1UPN - chains B and E of the 5 polymer chains in the assembly; structure by electron microscopy, 16.00 A resolution (very low resolution: no residue pairs are listed; an interface is given only as per-side residue counts).

== Chain B ==
Molecule: Echovirus 11 coat protein VP2
From: Human echovirus 11
UniProtKB: Q8JKE8 (Q8JKE8_9ENTO); residues 1-262 here correspond to UniProt positions 70-331 (UniProt number = residue number + 69)
Sequence (262 residues; each row starts with the number of its first residue):
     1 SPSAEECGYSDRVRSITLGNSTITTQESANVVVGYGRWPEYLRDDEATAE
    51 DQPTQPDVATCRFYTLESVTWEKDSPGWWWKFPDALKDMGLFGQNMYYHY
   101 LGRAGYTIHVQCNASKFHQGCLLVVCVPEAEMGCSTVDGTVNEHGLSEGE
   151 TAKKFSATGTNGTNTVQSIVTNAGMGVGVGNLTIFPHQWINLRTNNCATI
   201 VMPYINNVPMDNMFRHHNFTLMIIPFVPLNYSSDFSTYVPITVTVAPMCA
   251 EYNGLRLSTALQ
Unresolved in the structure: 1-9, 262
Construct notes: conflict Phe226 (Ser304 in Q8JKE8)

== Chain E ==
Molecule: Complement decay-accelerating factor
From: Homo sapiens
UniProtKB: P08174 (DAF_HUMAN); residues 1-129 here correspond to UniProt positions 157-285 (UniProt number = residue number + 156)
Sequence (129 residues; row label = number of the first residue in the row):
     1 FCKKKSCPNPGEIRNGQIDVPGGILFGATISFSCNTGYKLFGSTSSFCLI
    51 SGSSVQWSDPLPECREIYCPAPPQIDNGIIQGERDHYGYRQSVTYACNKG
   101 FTMIGEHSIYCTVNNDEGEWSGPPPECRG
Unresolved in the structure: 1-4
Disulfide bonds: Cys7-Cys48, Cys34-Cys64, Cys69-Cys111, Cys97-Cys127

== Interface between chain B and chain E ==
At this resolution (16 A) residue pairs are not listed: 18 residues of chain B and 16 of chain E lie at the interface.

== Summary ==
18 residues of chain B and 16 residues of chain E are in contact.
Chain B is Echovirus 11 coat protein VP2 (Human echovirus 11) and chain E is Complement decay-accelerating
factor (Homo sapiens); the structure, Complex of echovirus type 12 with domains 3 and 4 of its receptor decay
accelerating factor ..., was determined by electron microscopy.
